7T74 - chains E and F of the 14 polymer chains in the assembly; structure by electron microscopy, 3.35 A resolution.

# Chain E
Protein: HIV Envelope ApexGT2 gp120
From: Human immunodeficiency virus 1
Sequence (504 residues; row label = number of the first residue in the row; note: 23 numbers in that range are skipped by the numbering (no residue carries them; nothing is unmodelled there); a row labelled like 397A-397L holds insertion residues (397A, then the next letters in order); numbering starts at 0):
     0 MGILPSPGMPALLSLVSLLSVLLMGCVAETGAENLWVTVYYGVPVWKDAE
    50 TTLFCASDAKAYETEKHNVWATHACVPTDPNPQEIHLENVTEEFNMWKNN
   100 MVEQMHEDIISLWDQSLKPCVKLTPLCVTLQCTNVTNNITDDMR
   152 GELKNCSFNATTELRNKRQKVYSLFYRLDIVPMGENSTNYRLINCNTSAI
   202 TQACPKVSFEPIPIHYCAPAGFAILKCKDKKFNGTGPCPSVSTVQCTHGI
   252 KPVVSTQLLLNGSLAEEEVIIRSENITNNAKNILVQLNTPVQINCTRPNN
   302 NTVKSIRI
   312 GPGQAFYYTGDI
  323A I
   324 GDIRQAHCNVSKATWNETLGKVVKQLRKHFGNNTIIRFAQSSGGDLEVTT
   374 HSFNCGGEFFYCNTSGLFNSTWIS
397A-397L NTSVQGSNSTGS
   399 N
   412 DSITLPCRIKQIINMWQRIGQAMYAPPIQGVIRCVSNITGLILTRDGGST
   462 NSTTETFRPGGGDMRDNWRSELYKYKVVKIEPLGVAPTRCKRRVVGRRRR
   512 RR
Unresolved in the structure: 0-32, 58-81, 397A-397L, 458-463, 504-513
Disulfide bonds: Cys119-Cys205, Cys126-Cys196, Cys131-Cys157, Cys218-Cys247, Cys228-Cys239, Cys296-Cys331, Cys378-Cys445, Cys385-Cys418
Covalent attachments: N-acetylglucosamine (NAG) linked to Asn88, Asn133, Asn137, Asn156, Asn160, Asn197, Asn234, Asn262, Asn276, Asn295, Asn301, Asn332, Asn339, Asn355, Asn386, Asn392, Asn448
What the authors report for this chain:
  - post-translational modification sites: Asn156, Asn160
  - mutagenesis - T189A/N195D (K_D_ of 78 nM): increased binding to PCT64 LMCA

# Chain F
Protein: HIV Envelope ApexGT2 gp41
From: Human immunodeficiency virus 1
Sequence (162 residues; numbered 510 to 673; 2 numbers in that range are skipped by the numbering (no residue carries them; nothing is unmodelled there); the number before each row is that of its first residue):
   510 AVGIGAVSLGFLGAAGSTMGAASMTLTVQARNLLS
   547 GIVQQQSNLLRAPEPQQHLLKDTHWGIKQLQARVLAVEHYLRDQQLLGIW
   597 GCSGKLICCTNVPWNSSWSNRNLSEIWDNMTWLQWDKEISNYTQIIYGLL
   647 EESQNQQEKNEQDLLELDGTKHHHHHH
Unresolved in the structure: 510-517, 547-569, 663-673
Disulfide bonds: Cys598-Cys604
Covalent attachments: glycan linked to Asn611, Asn618; N-acetylglucosamine (NAG) linked to Asn625, Asn637

# Interface between chain E and chain F
Cross-chain cystine bridges: Cys501(E)-Cys605(F)
Pairs across the interface - 83 pairs, chain E then chain F:
  Leu34(E) - Pro609(F)
  Leu34(E) - Trp610(F)  hydrogen bond (backbone-backbone)
  Leu34(E) - Leu619(F)  hydrophobic
  Trp35(E) - Asn607(F)
  Trp35(E) - Val608(F)
  Trp35(E) - Pro609(F)
  Val36(E) - Thr606(F)  hydrogen bond (backbone-side chain)
  Val36(E) - Val608(F)  hydrogen bond (backbone-backbone)
  Val36(E) - Trp610(F)  hydrophobic
  Thr37(E) - Ile603(F)
  Thr37(E) - Cys604(F)
  Val38(E) - Leu593(F)  hydrophobic
  Val38(E) - Trp596(F)  hydrophobic
  Val38(E) - Leu602(F)
  Val38(E) - Ile603(F)
  Val38(E) - Cys604(F)  hydrogen bond (backbone-backbone)
  Tyr39(E) - Leu602(F)
  Tyr39(E) - Ile603(F)  hydrophobic
  Tyr39(E) - Trp623(F)
  Tyr39(E) - Trp628(F)  hydrophobic
  Tyr40(E) - Leu535(F)
  Tyr40(E) - Leu542(F)
  Tyr40(E) - Tyr586(F)
  Tyr40(E) - Gln590(F)  hydrogen bond
  Tyr40(E) - Leu602(F)  hydrogen bond (backbone-backbone)
  Gly41(E) - Leu535(F)
  Gly41(E) - Gln538(F)  hydrogen bond (backbone-side chain)
  Val42(E) - Leu535(F)
  Val42(E) - Trp628(F)  hydrophobic
  Pro43(E) - Leu521(F)  hydrophobic
  Pro43(E) - Ala524(F)  hydrophobic
  Val44(E) - Trp628(F)
  Val44(E) - Leu629(F)  hydrophobic
  Val44(E) - Asp632(F)
  Trp45(E) - Ala524(F)  hydrophobic
  Trp45(E) - Leu629(F)
  Lys46(E) - Asp632(F)  salt bridge
  Thr51(E) - Lys574(F)
  Phe53(E) - Gln575(F)
  Ile84(E) - Gly519(F)
  Ile84(E) - Phe520(F)
  Ile84(E) - Gly522(F)
  Leu86(E) - Leu521(F)
  Asn88(E) - Gly525(F)
  Val89(E) - Ala524(F)  hydrophobic
  Val89(E) - Gly525(F)
  Asp107(E) - Trp571(F)
  Asp107(E) - Lys574(F)  salt bridge
  Leu111(E) - Trp571(F)  hydrophobic
  Ala221(E) - Leu542(F)
  Ala221(E) - Leu543(F)
  Ala221(E) - Ser544(F)
  Ala221(E) - Ala582(F)
  Gly222(E) - Asn541(F)
  Gly222(E) - Leu542(F)
  Thr244(E) - Leu521(F)
  Lys490(E) - His585(F)  hydrogen bond
  Pro493(E) - Leu542(F)  hydrophobic
  Leu494(E) - Leu592(F)  hydrophobic
  Leu494(E) - Leu593(F)  hydrophobic
  Leu494(E) - Tyr643(F)
  Val496(E) - Trp631(F)  hydrogen bond (backbone-side chain)
  Val496(E) - Ile635(F)
  Ala497(E) - Met528(F)  hydrophobic
  Ala497(E) - Trp623(F)  hydrophobic
  Ala497(E) - Trp631(F)
  Pro498(E) - Trp610(F)  hydrophobic
  Pro498(E) - Leu619(F)
  Pro498(E) - Ile622(F)  hydrophobic
  Pro498(E) - Trp623(F)  hydrogen bond (backbone-side chain)
  Pro498(E) - Trp631(F)
  Thr499(E) - Trp623(F)
  Arg500(E) - Leu619(F)
  Cys501(E) - Cys605(F)  disulfide
  Lys502(E) - Thr606(F)
  Arg503(E) - Trp596(F)  hydrogen bond (side chain-backbone)
  Arg503(E) - Gly597(F)  hydrogen bond (side chain-backbone)
  Arg503(E) - Cys604(F)
  Arg503(E) - Cys605(F)  hydrogen bond (side chain-backbone)
  Arg503(E) - Thr606(F)  hydrogen bond (backbone-backbone)
  Arg503(E) - Asn607(F)
  Arg503(E) - Gln650(F)  hydrogen bond
  Arg503(E) - Gln653(F)  hydrogen bond
Interface residues without a listed pair, chain E (40 interface residues in all): Leu52, Gln114, Ala224, Ile491, Glu492
Interface residues without a listed pair, chain F (54 interface residues in all): Ala523, Ala531, Thr534, Ala539, Ala578, Asp589, Cys598, Trp614, Ile642, Leu646

# Summary
40 residues of chain E face 54 of chain F across their interface; the contacts include 1 disulfide bond, 16
hydrogen bonds and 2 salt bridges. Polar contacts include Lys46(E)-Asp632(F), Asp107(E)-Lys574(F) and
Val36(E)-Thr606(F). The paper reports that T189A/N195D of chain E increase binding to PCT64 LMCA; modification
sites Asn156(E) and Asn160(E).
Chain E is HIV Envelope ApexGT2 gp120 and chain F is HIV Envelope ApexGT2 gp41, both from Human
immunodeficiency virus 1; the structure, HIV-1 Envelope ApexGT2 in complex with PCT64.35S Fab and RM20A3 Fab,
was determined by electron microscopy (same publication as 7T75 and 7T77).
